Entry 3GH9 (X-ray diffraction, 1.69 A resolution); this record covers chain A.

# Chain A
Molecule: Disulfide bond formation protein D
Source organism: Bacillus subtilis
UniProt: O32218 (BDBD_BACSU); residue numbers follow UniProt; this construct covers 30-222
Chain sequence (202 residues; each row starts with the number of its first residue):
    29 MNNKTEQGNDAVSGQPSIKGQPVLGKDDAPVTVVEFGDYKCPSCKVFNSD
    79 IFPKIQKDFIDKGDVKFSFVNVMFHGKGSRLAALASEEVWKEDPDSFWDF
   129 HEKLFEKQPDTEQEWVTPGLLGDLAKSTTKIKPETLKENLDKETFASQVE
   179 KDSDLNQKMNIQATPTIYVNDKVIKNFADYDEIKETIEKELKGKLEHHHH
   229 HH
Unresolved in the structure: 29-36, 223-230
Cystine bridges: Cys69-Cys72
Differences from the reference sequence: expression tag (29, 223-230)
Swiss-Prot annotation at these positions:
  - mutagenesis: His129 (H129P: Partially restores cytochrome c synthesis in a CcdA-deficient mutant, possibly because the bacteria can no longer oxidize the 2 heme-binding thiol groups in apocytochrome c)
From the paper describing this entry:
  - conformationally variable residues (side-chain flip): Glu115
  - catalytic residues: Glu63, Pro193 (proposed by the authors, not directly observed)

# Overview
UniProt lists one mutagenesis site. From the paper: catalytic residues Glu63 and Pro193; conformational
variability at Glu115.
Chain A is Disulfide bond formation protein D (Bacillus subtilis); the structure, Crystal structure of
EDTA-treated BdbD (Oxidised), was determined by X-ray diffraction together with 3EU3, 3EU4 and 3GHA from the
same study.
